Entry 9CGJ (electron microscopy, 2.80 A resolution); this record covers chains B and C of the 5 polymer chains in the assembly.

[Chain B]
Protein: Guanine nucleotide-binding protein G(i) subunit alpha-1
Organism: Homo sapiens
Notes: EC 3.6.5.-
UniProtKB: P63096 (GNAI1_HUMAN); residues 1-354 here = UniProt positions 1-354
Sequence (354 residues; each row starts with the number of its first residue):
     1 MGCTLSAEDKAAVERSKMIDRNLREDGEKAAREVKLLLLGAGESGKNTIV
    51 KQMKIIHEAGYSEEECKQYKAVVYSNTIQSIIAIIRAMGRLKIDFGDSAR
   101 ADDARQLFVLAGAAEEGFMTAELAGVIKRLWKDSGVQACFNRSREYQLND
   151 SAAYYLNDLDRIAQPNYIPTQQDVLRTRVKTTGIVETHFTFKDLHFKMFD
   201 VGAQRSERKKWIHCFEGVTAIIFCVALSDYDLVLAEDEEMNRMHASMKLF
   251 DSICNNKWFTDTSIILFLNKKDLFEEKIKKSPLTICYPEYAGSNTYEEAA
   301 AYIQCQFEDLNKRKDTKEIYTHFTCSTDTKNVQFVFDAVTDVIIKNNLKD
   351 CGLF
Disordered / not traced: 1-4, 55-181, 235-239
Sequence notes: engineered mutation Asn47 (Ser in P63096), Ala203 (Gly in P63096), Ala245 (Glu in P63096), Ser326 (Ala in P63096)

[Chain C]
Protein: Guanine nucleotide-binding protein G(I)/G(S)/G(T) subunit beta-1
Organism: Homo sapiens
UniProtKB: P62873 (GBB1_HUMAN); residue numbers follow UniProt; this construct covers 2-340
Sequence (340 residues; row label = number of the first residue in the row):
     1 GSELDQLRQEAEQLKNQIRDARKACADATLSQITNNIDPVGRIQMRTRRT
    51 LRGHLAKIYAMHWGTDSRLLVSASQDGKLIIWDSYTTNKVHAIPLRSSWV
   101 MTCAYAPSGNYVACGGLDNICSIYNLKTREGNVRVSRELAGHTGYLSCCR
   151 FLDDNQIVTSSGDTTCALWDIETGQQTTTFTGHTGDVMSLSLAPDTRLFV
   201 SGACDASAKLWDVREGMCRQTFTGHESDINAICFFPNGNAFATGSDDATC
   251 RLFDLRADQELMTYSHDNIICGITSVSFSKSGRLLLAGYDDFNCNVWDAL
   301 KADRAGVLAGHDNRVSCLGVTDDGMAVATGSWDSFLKIWN
Disordered / not traced: 1
Sequence notes: expression tag (1)

[Interface between chain B and chain C]
Contacting residue pairs (48):
  Ala12(B) - Asn88(C)
  Val13(B) - Asn88(C)
  Arg15(B) - Val90(C)  hydrogen bond (side chain-backbone)
  Arg15(B) - His91(C)
  Ser16(B) - Asn88(C)  hydrogen bond
  Ser16(B) - Lys89(C)  hydrogen bond (side chain-backbone)
  Ile19(B) - Lys89(C)
  Asp20(B) - Lys89(C)  salt bridge
  Leu23(B) - Gly53(C)
  Leu23(B) - Leu55(C)
  Leu23(B) - Lys78(C)
  Leu23(B) - Ile80(C)  hydrophobic
  Leu23(B) - Lys89(C)
  Asp26(B) - Lys78(C)
  Gly27(B) - Leu55(C)
  Gly183(B) - Leu117(C)
  Gly183(B) - Asp118(C)
  Gly183(B) - Asn119(C)
  Ile184(B) - Trp99(C)
  Ile184(B) - Leu117(C)  hydrogen bond (backbone-backbone)
  Phe199(B) - Trp99(C)  hydrophobic
  Gln204(B) - Leu117(C)
  Gln204(B) - Asn119(C)  hydrogen bond
  Gln204(B) - Tyr145(C)
  Ser206(B) - Tyr145(C)
  Ser206(B) - Gly162(C)  hydrogen bond (side chain-backbone)
  Ser206(B) - Asp186(C)
  Glu207(B) - Cys204(C)  hydrogen bond
  Lys209(B) - Asp228(C)  salt bridge
  Lys210(B) - Met101(C)
  Lys210(B) - Tyr145(C)
  Lys210(B) - Met188(C)
  Lys210(B) - Cys204(C)
  Lys210(B) - Asp228(C)  salt bridge
  Lys210(B) - Asn230(C)  hydrogen bond
  Trp211(B) - Leu117(C)  hydrophobic
  Trp211(B) - Tyr145(C)
  His213(B) - Lys57(C)
  His213(B) - Tyr59(C)  hydrogen bond
  His213(B) - Trp332(C)
  Cys214(B) - Tyr59(C)
  Cys214(B) - Gln75(C)  hydrogen bond
  Cys214(B) - Trp99(C)
  Phe215(B) - Trp99(C)  hydrophobic
  Phe215(B) - Leu117(C)  hydrophobic
  Glu216(B) - Lys57(C)  salt bridge
  Trp258(B) - Arg314(C)
  Trp258(B) - Trp332(C)  hydrophobic
Other interface residues (no listed pair), chain B (25 interface residues in all): Thr182, Glu186
Other interface residues (no listed pair), chain C (29 interface residues in all): Arg52, Gly144, Asp163, Asp246

[In short]
25 residues of chain B and 29 residues of chain C are in contact; the contacts include 10 hydrogen bonds and 4
salt bridges. Polar pairs include Asp20(B)-Lys89(C), Lys209(B)-Asp228(C) and Lys210(B)-Asp228(C).
Chain B is Guanine nucleotide-binding protein G(i) subunit alpha-1 and chain C is Guanine nucleotide-binding
protein G(I)/G(S)/G(T) subunit beta-1, both from Homo sapiens; the structure, CryoEM structure of delta opioid
receptor bound to G proteins and a partial agonist, was determined by electron microscopy together with 9CGK
from the same study.
